Entry 4YV9 (X-ray diffraction, 1.95 A resolution); this record covers chains B and F of the 4 polymer chains in the assembly.

[Chain B]
Protein: Transcriptional regulator
Organism: Streptococcus dysgalactiae
Sequence (284 residues; each row starts with the number of its first residue):
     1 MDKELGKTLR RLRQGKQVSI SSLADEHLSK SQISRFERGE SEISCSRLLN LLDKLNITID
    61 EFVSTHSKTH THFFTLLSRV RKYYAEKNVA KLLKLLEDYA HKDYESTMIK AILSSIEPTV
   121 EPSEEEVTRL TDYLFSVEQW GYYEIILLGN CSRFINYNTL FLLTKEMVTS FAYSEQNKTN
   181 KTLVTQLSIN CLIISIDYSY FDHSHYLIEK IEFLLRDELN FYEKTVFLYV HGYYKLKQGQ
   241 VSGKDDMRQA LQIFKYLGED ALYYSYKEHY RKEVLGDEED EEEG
Not modelled in the structure: 1-4, 275-284
Modified / non-standard residues: Mse1 (selenomethionine); Mse108, Mse167, Mse247 (selenomethionine; parent Met)
Reported in the primary citation:
  - binding site for Cyclosporin A: R153, K178, A261
  - binding site for Cyclosporin A (chain F): Y84, N150, L183, L187, N190, Y222, L262

[Chain F]
Protein: Cyclosporin A
Sequence (11 residues; row label = number of the first residue in the row):
     1 ALLVTAGLVL A
Modified / non-standard residues: A1 (D-alanine; DAL); L2, L3, L8, L10 (N-methylleucine; MLE); V4 (N-methylvaline; MVA); T5 (4-methyl-4-[(E)-2-butenyl]-4,N-methyl-threonine; BMT); A6 (alpha-aminobutyric acid; ABA); G7 (sarcosine; SAR)
Covalent attachments: covalent link A1-A11

[Interface between chain B and chain F]
Pairs across the interface (27; chain B residue first):
  L77(B) with L10(F)
  R81(B) with A1(F); L8(F); A11(F)
  Y84(B) with L8(F)
  I112(B) with L8(F)
  Y142(B) with L10(F)
  I146(B) with V9(F)
  G149(B) with A6(F)
  N150(B) with G7(F); L8(F); V9(F), hydrogen bond (side chain-backbone)
  L183(B) with V9(F), hydrophobic; L10(F)
  Q186(B) with L3(F); T5(F)
  L187(B) with A6(F)
  I189(B) with T5(F)
  N190(B) with T5(F); A6(F)
  I193(B) with T5(F)
  Y222(B) with L3(F), hydrogen bond (side chain-backbone); T5(F)
  E259(B) with L2(F)
  L262(B) with L2(F); V4(F)
  S265(B) with V4(F)
Also at the interface, not in a pair above, chain B (23 interface residues in all): V80, S115, R153, V226, Y266
The authors on this interface:
  - interface residues, chain B: N150(B), N190(B), Y222(B)

[Overview]
23 residues of chain B face 11 of chain F across their interface, with 2 hydrogen bonds. Among the polar pairs
are N150(B)-V9(F) and Y222(B)-L3(F). The paper reports a binding site for Cyclosporin A (chain F) at Y84(B),
N150(B) and L183(B) among others; a binding site for Cyclosporin A at R153(B), K178(B) and A261(B).
Here chain B is Transcriptional regulator (Streptococcus dysgalactiae) and chain F is Cyclosporin A. Entry
4YV9 (X-ray crystal structure of Streptococcus dysgalactiae SHP pheromone receptor Rgg2) was determined by
X-ray diffraction (same publication as 4YV6).
